6RET - chains T and X of the 31 polymer chains in the assembly; structure by electron microscopy, 4.30 A resolution (low resolution: residue-level contacts below are approximate; hydrogen-bond / salt-bridge calls are withheld).

# Chain T
Name: ATP synthase subunit alpha
Organism: Polytomella sp. Pringsheim 198.80
UniProt: A0ZW40 (A0ZW40_9CHLO); numbering as in UniProt (aligned over 1-562)
Amino-acid sequence (562 residues; each row starts with the number of its first residue):
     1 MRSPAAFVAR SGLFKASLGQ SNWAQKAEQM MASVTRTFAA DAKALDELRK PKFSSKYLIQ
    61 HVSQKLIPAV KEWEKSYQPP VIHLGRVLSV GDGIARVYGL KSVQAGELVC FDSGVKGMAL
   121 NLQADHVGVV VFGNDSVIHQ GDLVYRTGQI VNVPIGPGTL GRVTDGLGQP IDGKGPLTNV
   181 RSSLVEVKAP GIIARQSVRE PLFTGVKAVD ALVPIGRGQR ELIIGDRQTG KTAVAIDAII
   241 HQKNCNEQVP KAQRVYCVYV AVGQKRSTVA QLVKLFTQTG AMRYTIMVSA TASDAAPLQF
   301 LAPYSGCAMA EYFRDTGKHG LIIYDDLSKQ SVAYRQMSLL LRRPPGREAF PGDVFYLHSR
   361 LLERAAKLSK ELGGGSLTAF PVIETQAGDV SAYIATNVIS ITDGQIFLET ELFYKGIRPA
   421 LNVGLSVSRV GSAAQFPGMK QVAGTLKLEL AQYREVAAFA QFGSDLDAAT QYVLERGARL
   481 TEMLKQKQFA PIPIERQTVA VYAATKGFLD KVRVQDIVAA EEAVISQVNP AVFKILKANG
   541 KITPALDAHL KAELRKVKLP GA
Not modelled in the structure: 1-39
Sequence notes: conflict R266 (Lys in A0ZW40)
Metal / ion sites: Mg2+: T232 (together with ATP)
Ligand contacts: ATP (adenosine-5'-triphosphate): D226, R227, Q228, T229, G230, K231, T232, A233, F413, R418, Q486, K487, Q488

# Chain X
Name: ATP synthase subunit beta
Organism: Polytomella sp. Pringsheim 198.80
Notes: EC 7.1.2.2
UniProt: A0ZW41 (A0ZW41_9CHLO); numbering as in UniProt (aligned over 1-574)
Amino-acid sequence (574 residues; numbered 1 to 574; the number before each row is that of its first residue):
     1 MALRYAAGLA KNVVQRQGAS LNIARAFAAE PAPAIDAGYV SQVIGPVVDV RFDGELPSIL
    61 SSLEVEGHSV RLVLEVAQHM GDNTVRCIAM DSTDGLVRGQ KVVDTGSPIK VPVGRGTLGR
   121 IMNVIGEPVD EQGPIDAADI WSIHREAPEF TEQSTEQEIL VTGIKVVDLL APYQRGGKIG
   181 LFGGAGVGKT VLIMELINNV AKAHGGFSVF AGVGERTREG NDLYREMIES GVIKLGAERG
   241 NSKCTLVYGQ MNEPPGARAR VALTGLTVAE YFRDIEGQDV LLFVDNIFRF TQANSEVSAL
   301 LGRIPSAVGY QPTLATDLGG LQERITTTTK GSITSVQAVY VPADDLTDPA PATTFAHLDA
   361 TTVLSRSIAE LGIYPAVDPL DSTSRMLNPN VIGAEHYNVA RGVQKVLQDY KNLQDIIAIL
   421 GMDELSEEDK LTVARARKIQ RFLSQPFQVA EVFTGTPGKY VDLADTISGF QGVLTGKYDD
   481 LPEMAFYMVG DIKEVKEKAD KMAKDIASRK EADNKKVSEE LKDIPSLDKL VSEIKEVVIE
   541 EDDGLEEDFK AEALSSETVV LNEEGKSVPL PKKN
Not modelled in the structure: 1-35
Sequence notes: conflict A350 (Gly in A0ZW41), L387 (Arg in A0ZW41)
Ligand contacts:
  - ADP (adenosine-5'-diphosphate): G184, A185, G186, V187, G188, K189, T190, V191, R216, R218, E219, Y374, P375, Q445, F447, A450, F453, T454, M488
  - ATP (adenosine-5'-triphosphate): F355, S384, R385, L387, Y397, R401

# How chain T and chain X interact
Contacting residue pairs (108):
  L88(T) with G81(X)
  S89(T) with H79(X); M80(X)
  V90(T) with Q78(X); H79(X)
  G91(T) with Q78(X)
  D92(T) with A77(X); Q78(X); R303(X)
  D135(T) with I59(X)
  S136(T) with I59(X); L60(X)
  I138(T) with I59(X)
  H139(T) with L56(X); P57(X); S58(X); H79(X)
  Q140(T) with L56(X); H79(X); G81(X); N83(X)
  V163(T) with F150(X)
  I171(T) with F150(X); T151(X)
  D172(T) with F150(X); T151(X)
  G173(T) with T151(X)
  R227(T) with F355(X); D381(X)
  Q228(T) with T361(X); D381(X); T383(X)
  K265(T) with K178(X); E323(X); A356(X); H357(X); L358(X); D359(X)
  R266(T) with A147(X); P148(X); E149(X); F150(X); Q153(X); E323(X)
  S267(T) with Q153(X); K178(X); E323(X)
  V269(T) with F150(X)
  A270(T) with F150(X); Q153(X)
  Q271(T) with T155(X); Q157(X)
  K274(T) with T155(X); E156(X)
  A292(T) with A315(X); G319(X); G320(X); H357(X)
  S293(T) with G319(X); E323(X)
  D294(T) with T316(X)
  K329(T) with A315(X)
  V332(T) with A315(X)
  R335(T) with S306(X); A307(X); L314(X)
  Q336(T) with P312(X); T313(X); A315(X); T316(X)
  L339(T) with I304(X); P305(X); S306(X)
  R342(T) with G302(X); I304(X)
  E348(T) with A307(X)
  A349(T) with P305(X); S306(X); A307(X)
  Q386(T) with L346(X); T347(X); A352(X)
  E411(T) with Q408(X)
  F413(T) with R401(X)
  Y414(T) with L380(X); T383(X); Q404(X); K405(X); Q408(X)
  K415(T) with D409(X)
  G416(T) with K405(X)
  R418(T) with R401(X); K405(X)
  Q461(T) with N412(X); I416(X); L425(X); D429(X)
  F462(T) with L420(X); E424(X); L425(X)
  G463(T) with E424(X); L425(X); S426(X)
  S464(T) with E424(X); S426(X)
  K487(T) with N390(X)
  F489(T) with N388(X); N390(X)
Also at the interface, not in a pair above, chain T (55 interface residues in all): G263, V273, A295, A296, L340, P345, A460, Q488
Also at the interface, not in a pair above, chain X (68 interface residues in all): D82, T84, P349, T353, V363, L413, E428

# Summary
Chain T and chain X form an interface of 55 and 68 residues respectively. ATP is bound between chain T and
chain X. Ligands of chain X: ADP.
Here chain T is ATP synthase subunit alpha and chain X is ATP synthase subunit beta, both from Polytomella sp.
Pringsheim 198.80. Entry 6RET (Cryo-EM structure of Polytomella F-ATP synthase, Rotary substate 3C,
monomer-masked refinement) was determined by electron microscopy (same publication as 6RD4, 6RD5, 6RD6, 6RD7,
6RD8, 6RD9 and 46 further entries).
